PDB entry 7TJK | electron microscopy, 2.70 A resolution | chains B and G of the 9 polymer chains in the assembly

== Chain B ==
Molecule: Origin recognition complex subunit 2
Source organism: Saccharomyces cerevisiae
UniProt: P32833 (ORC2_YEAST); residues 1-620 here = UniProt positions 1-620
Chain sequence (620 residues; each row starts with the number of its first residue):
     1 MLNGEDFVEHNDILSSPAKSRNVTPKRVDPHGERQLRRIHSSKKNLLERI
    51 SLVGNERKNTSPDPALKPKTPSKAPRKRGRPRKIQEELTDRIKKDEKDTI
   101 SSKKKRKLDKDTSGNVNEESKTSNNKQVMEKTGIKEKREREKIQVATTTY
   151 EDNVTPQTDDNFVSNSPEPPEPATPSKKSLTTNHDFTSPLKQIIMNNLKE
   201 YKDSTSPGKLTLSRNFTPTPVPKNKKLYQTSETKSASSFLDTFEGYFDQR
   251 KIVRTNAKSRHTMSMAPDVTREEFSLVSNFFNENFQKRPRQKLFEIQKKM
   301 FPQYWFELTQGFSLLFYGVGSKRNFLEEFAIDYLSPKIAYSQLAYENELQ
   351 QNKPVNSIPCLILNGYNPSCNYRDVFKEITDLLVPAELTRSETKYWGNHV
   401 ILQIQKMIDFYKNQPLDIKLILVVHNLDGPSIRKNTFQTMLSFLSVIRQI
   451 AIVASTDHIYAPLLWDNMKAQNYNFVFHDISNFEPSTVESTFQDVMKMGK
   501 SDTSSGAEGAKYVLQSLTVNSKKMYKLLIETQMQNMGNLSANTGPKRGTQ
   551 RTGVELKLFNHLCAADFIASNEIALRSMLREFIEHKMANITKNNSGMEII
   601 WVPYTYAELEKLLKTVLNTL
Unresolved in the structure: 1-235, 344-356, 497-620
Swiss-Prot annotation at these positions:
  - modified residue: Thr60 (Phosphothreonine), Thr187 (Phosphothreonine), Ser188 (Phosphoserine)

== Chain G ==
Molecule: DNA, 84 bp ARS1
Sequence (84 nucleotides; each row starts with the number of its first residue):
     1 ATCTTTACATCTTGTTATTTTACAGATTTTATGTTTAGATCTTTTATGCT
    51 TGCTTTTCAAAAGGCCTGCAGGCAAGTGCACAAA
Unresolved in the structure: 1-20, 62-84

== Chain B / chain G interface ==
Contacting residue pairs - 7 pairs, chain B then chain G:
  Thr255(B) - DT50(G)  phosphate contact
  Thr255(B) - DT51(G)  hydrogen bond to the phosphate
  Lys258(B) - DT50(G)  salt bridge to the phosphate
  Tyr395(B) - DT35(G)  hydrogen bond to the phosphate
  Trp396(B) - DG33(G)  base contact
  Trp396(B) - DT34(G)  hydrogen bond to the base
  Trp396(B) - DT35(G)  hydrogen bond to the sugar
Also at the interface, not in a pair above, chain B (5 interface residues in all): Arg254
Also at the interface, not in a pair above, chain G (7 interface residues in all): DT36, DG52

== In short ==
Chain B and chain G form an interface of 5 and 7 residues respectively, with 4 hydrogen bonds and 1 salt
bridge. Polar pairs include Trp396(B)-DT34(G), Trp396(B)-DT35(G) and Thr255(B)-DT51(G).
Here chain B is Origin recognition complex subunit 2 (Saccharomyces cerevisiae) and chain G is DNA, 84 bp
ARS1. Entry 7TJK (S. cerevisiae ORC bound to 84 bp ARS1 DNA and Cdc6 (state 2) with docked Orc6 ...) was
determined by electron microscopy, deposited together with 7TJF, 7TJH, 7TJI and 7TJJ.
